Entry 1YUM (X-ray diffraction, 1.70 A resolution); this record covers chains B and D of the 4 polymer chains in the assembly.

[Chain B (and D)]
Molecule: 'Probable nicotinate-nucleotide adenylyltransferase
From: Pseudomonas aeruginosa
Notes: EC 2.7.7.18; chain D of this document is another copy of the same molecule, construct and numbering; everything in this record applies to it too
UniProtKB: Q9HX21 (NADD_PSEAE); residue numbers follow UniProt; this construct covers 1-214
Amino-acid sequence (242 residues; row label = number of the first residue in the row; numbers below 1 keep their minus sign (Met-19 is residue -19)):
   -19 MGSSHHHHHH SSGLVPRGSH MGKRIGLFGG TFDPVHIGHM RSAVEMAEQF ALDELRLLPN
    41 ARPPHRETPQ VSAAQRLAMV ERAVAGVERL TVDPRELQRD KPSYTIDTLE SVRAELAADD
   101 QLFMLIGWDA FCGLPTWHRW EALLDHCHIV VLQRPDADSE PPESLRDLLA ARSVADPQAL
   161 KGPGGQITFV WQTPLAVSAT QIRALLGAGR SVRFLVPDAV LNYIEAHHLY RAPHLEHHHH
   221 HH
Not modelled in the structure: -19 to 1, 214-222
Sequence notes: expression tag (-19 to 0, 215-222)
Residues lining bound ligands: nicotinate mononucleotide (NCN): Thr11, Asn40, Tyr84, Thr85, Trp117, His118

[How chain B and chain D interact]
Contacting residue pairs (36; chain B residue first):
  Ile17(B) with Ile17(D), hydrophobic; Phe194(D)
  Met20(B) with Phe194(D), hydrophobic
  Arg21(B) with Ser191(D), hydrogen bond (side chain-backbone); Val192(D); Arg193(D), hydrogen bond (side chain-backbone); Leu195(D)
  Val24(B) with Phe194(D), hydrophobic
  Glu28(B) with Arg190(D), salt bridge; Ser191(D), hydrogen bond (side chain-backbone)
  Val67(B) with Arg193(D)
  Glu68(B) with Arg193(D), salt bridge
  Leu175(B) with Ile17(D), hydrophobic; Val177(D), hydrophobic; Phe194(D)
  Ala176(B) with Leu175(D)
  Val177(B) with Leu175(D), hydrophobic
  Leu185(B) with Arg21(D)
  Arg190(B) with Glu25(D); Glu28(D), salt bridge
  Ser191(B) with Arg21(D), hydrogen bond (backbone-side chain); Val24(D); Glu28(D), hydrogen bond (backbone-side chain)
  Val192(B) with Arg21(D)
  Arg193(B) with Arg21(D), hydrogen bond (backbone-side chain); Gly66(D); Val67(D)
  Phe194(B) with Ile17(D); Met20(D), hydrophobic; Arg21(D); Val24(D), hydrophobic; Pro197(D), hydrophobic
  Leu195(B) with Arg21(D)
  Pro197(B) with Phe194(D), hydrophobic; Asp198(D)
  Asp198(B) with Asp198(D), hydrogen bond (backbone-side chain)
Other interface residues (no listed pair), chain B (21 interface residues in all): Ala63, Ala199
Other interface residues (no listed pair), chain D (22 interface residues in all): Ala63, Glu68, Leu185, Ala199

[Overview]
21 residues of chain B face 22 of chain D across their interface, with 7 hydrogen bonds and 3 salt bridges.
Polar contacts include Glu28(B)-Arg190(D), Glu68(B)-Arg193(D) and Arg21(B)-Ser191(D). Chain B binds nicotinate
mononucleotide.
Chain B and chain D are both 'Probable nicotinate-nucleotide adenylyltransferase (Pseudomonas aeruginosa); the
structure, Crystal Structure of Nicotinic Acid Mononucleotide Adenylyltransferase from Pseudomonas aeruginosa,
was determined by X-ray diffraction, deposited together with 1YUL and 1YUN.
